8ZAL - chains D and J of the 10 polymer chains in the assembly; structure by electron microscopy, 3.11 A resolution.

Chain D:
Name: Multidrug export protein EmrA
From: Escherichia coli K-12
UniProt: P27303 (EMRA_ECOLI); residues 47-390 here = UniProt positions 47-390
Amino-acid sequence (344 residues; each row starts with the number of its first residue):
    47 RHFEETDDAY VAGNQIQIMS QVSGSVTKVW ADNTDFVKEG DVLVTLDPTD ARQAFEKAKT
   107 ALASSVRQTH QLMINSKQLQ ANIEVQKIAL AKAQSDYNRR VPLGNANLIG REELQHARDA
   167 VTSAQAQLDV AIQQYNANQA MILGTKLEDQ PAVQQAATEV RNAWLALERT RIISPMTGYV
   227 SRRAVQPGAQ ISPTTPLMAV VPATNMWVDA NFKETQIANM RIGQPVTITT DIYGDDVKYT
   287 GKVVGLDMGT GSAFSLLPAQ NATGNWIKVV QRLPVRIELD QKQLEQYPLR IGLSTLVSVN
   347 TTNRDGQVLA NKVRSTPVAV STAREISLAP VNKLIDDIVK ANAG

Chain J:
Name: Multidrug export protein EmrB
From: Escherichia coli K-12
UniProt: P0AEJ0 (EMRB_ECOLI); residue numbers follow UniProt; this construct covers 10-503
Amino-acid sequence (494 residues; row label = number of the first residue in the row):
    10 AQLVIMTIAL SLATFMQVLD STIANVAIPT IAGNLGSSLS QGTWVITSFG VANAISIPLT
    70 GWLAKRVGEV KLFLWSTIAF AIASWACGVS SSLNMLIFFR VIQGIVAGPL IPLSQSLLLN
   130 NYPPAKRSIA LALWSMTVIV APICGPILGG YISDNYHWGW IFFINVPIGV AVVLMTLQTL
   190 RGRETRTERR RIDAVGLALL VIGIGSLQIM LDRGKELDWF SSQEIIILTV VAVVAICFLI
   250 VWELTDDNPI VDLSLFKSRN FTIGCLCISL AYMLYFGAIV LLPQLLQEVY GYTATWAGLA
   310 SAPVGIIPVI LSPIIGRFAH KLDMRRLVTF SFIMYAVCFY WRAYTFEPGM DFGASAWPQF
   370 IQGFAVACFF MPLTTITLSG LPPERLAAAS SLSNFTRTLA GSIGTSITTT MWTNRESMHH
   430 AQLTESVNPF NPNAQAMYSQ LEGLGMTQQQ ASGWIAQQIT NQGLIISANE IFWMSAGIFL
   490 VLLGLVWFAK PPFG

How chain D and chain J interact:
Pairs across the interface (13; chain D residue first):
  Gln-63(D) / Phe-439(J)
  Arg-228(D) / Phe-439(J)
  Ala-230(D) / Phe-439(J)  hydrophobic
  Pro-242(D) / Phe-439(J)  hydrophobic
  Met-244(D) / Phe-439(J)
  Leu-302(D) / Gln-458(J)
  Leu-303(D) / Gln-458(J)
  Pro-304(D) / Gln-458(J)
  Gly-310(D) / Ser-47(J)
  Asn-311(D) / Leu-48(J)
  Ile-313(D) / Ser-49(J)
  Ile-313(D) / Glu-225(J)
  Lys-314(D) / Glu-225(J)
Other interface residues (no listed pair), chain D (14 interface residues in all): Leu-243, Lys-259
Other interface residues (no listed pair), chain J (10 interface residues in all): Ser-230, Asn-437, Pro-438, Gly-462

In short:
Chain D and chain J form an interface of 14 and 10 residues respectively.
Here chain D is Multidrug export protein EmrA and chain J is Multidrug export protein EmrB, both from
Escherichia coli K-12. Entry 8ZAL (EmrAB-TolC MFS-type tripartite multidrug efflux pump EA) was determined by
electron microscopy.
